PDB entry 1O81 | X-ray diffraction, 1.50 A resolution | chain A

# Chain A
Name: Tryparedoxin II
Source organism: Crithidia fasciculata
UniProt: O77093 (O77093); numbering as in UniProt (aligned over 14-165)
Chain sequence (152 residues; row label = number of the first residue in the row):
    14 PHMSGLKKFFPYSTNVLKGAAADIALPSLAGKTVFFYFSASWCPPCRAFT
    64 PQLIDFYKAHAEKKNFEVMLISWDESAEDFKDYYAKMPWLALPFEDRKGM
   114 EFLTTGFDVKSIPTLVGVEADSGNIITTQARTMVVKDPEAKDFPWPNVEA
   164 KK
Disulfide bonds: Cys56-Cys59

# Summary
Chain A is Tryparedoxin II (Crithidia fasciculata); the structure, Tryparedoxin II from C.fasciculata solved
by sulphur phasing, was determined by X-ray diffraction (same publication as 1O6J).
